7RQ6 - chains H and L of the 9 polymer chains in the assembly; structure by electron microscopy, 4.18 A resolution (low resolution: residue-level contacts below are approximate; hydrogen-bond / salt-bridge calls are withheld).

# Chain H
Molecule: CV3-13 Fab heavy chain
From: Homo sapiens
Notes: antibody fragment or engineered binder
Amino-acid sequence (225 residues; row label = number of the first residue in the row; a row labelled like 35A-35B holds insertion residues (35A, then the next letters in order)):
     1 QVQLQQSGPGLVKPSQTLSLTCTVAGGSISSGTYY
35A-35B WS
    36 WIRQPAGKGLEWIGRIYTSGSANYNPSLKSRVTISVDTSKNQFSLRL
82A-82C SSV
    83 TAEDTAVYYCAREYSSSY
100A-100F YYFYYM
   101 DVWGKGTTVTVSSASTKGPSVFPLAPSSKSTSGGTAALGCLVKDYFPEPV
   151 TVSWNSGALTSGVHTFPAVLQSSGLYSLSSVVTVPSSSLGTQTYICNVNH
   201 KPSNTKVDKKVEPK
Not modelled in the structure: 114-214
Cystine bridges: Cys22-Cys92

# Chain L
Molecule: CV3-13 Fab light chain
From: Homo sapiens
Notes: antibody fragment or engineered binder
Amino-acid sequence (212 residues; row label = number of the first residue in the row):
     1 AIRMTQSPSSLSASVGDRVTITCQASQDISNYLNWYQQKPGKAPKLLIYV
    51 ASNLETGVPSRFSGSGFGTDFTFTISSLQPEDIATYYCQQFDNLPYTFGQ
   101 GTKLEIKRTVAAPSVFIFPPSDEQLKSGTASVVCLLNNFYPREAKVQWKV
   151 DNALQSGNSQESVTEQDSKDSTYSLSSTLTLSKADYEKHKVYACEVTHQG
   201 LSSPVTKSFNRG
Not modelled in the structure: 108-212
Cystine bridges: Cys23-Cys88

# Chain H / chain L interface
Contacting residue pairs (29; chain H residue first):
  Ile37(H) with Phe98(L)
  Gln39(H) with Gln38(L)
  Gly44(H) with Tyr87(L)
  Leu45(H) with Phe98(L)
  Glu46(H) with Phe98(L)
  Trp47(H) with Pro95(L); Tyr96(L); Phe98(L)
  Pro61(H) with Leu94(L)
  Tyr91(H) with Lys42(L); Ala43(L); Pro44(L)
  Glu95(H) with Tyr96(L)
  Tyr100B(H) with Phe91(L)
  Phe100C(H) with Phe91(L)
  Tyr100D(H) with Phe91(L); Tyr96(L)
  Tyr100E(H) with Asn34(L); Leu46(L); Tyr49(L)
  Met100F(H) with Asn34(L); Tyr36(L); Leu46(L)
  Asp101(H) with Glu55(L)
  Trp103(H) with Tyr36(L); Pro44(L); Lys45(L); Leu46(L)
  Gly104(H) with Ala43(L)
Other interface residues (no listed pair), chain H (21 interface residues in all): Lys43, Arg50, Asn60, Lys105
Other interface residues (no listed pair), chain L (17 interface residues in all): Tyr32

# Summary
21 residues of chain H face 17 of chain L across their interface.
Here chain H is CV3-13 Fab heavy chain and chain L is CV3-13 Fab light chain, both from Homo sapiens. Entry
7RQ6 (Cryo-EM structure of SARS-CoV-2 spike in complex with non-neutralizing NTD-directed CV3-13 Fab isolated
from convalescent individual) was determined by electron microscopy.
